PDB entry 1SX5 | X-ray diffraction, 1.50 A resolution | chains A and B of the 6 polymer chains in the assembly

# Chain A (and B)
Molecule: Type II restriction enzyme EcoRV
From: Escherichia coli
Notes: EC 3.1.21.4; chain B of this document is another copy of the same molecule, construct and numbering; everything in this record applies to it too
UniProt: P04390 (T2E5_ECOLI); residues 2-245 here correspond to UniProt positions 1-244 (UniProt number = residue number - 1)
Chain sequence (244 residues; row label = number of the first residue in the row):
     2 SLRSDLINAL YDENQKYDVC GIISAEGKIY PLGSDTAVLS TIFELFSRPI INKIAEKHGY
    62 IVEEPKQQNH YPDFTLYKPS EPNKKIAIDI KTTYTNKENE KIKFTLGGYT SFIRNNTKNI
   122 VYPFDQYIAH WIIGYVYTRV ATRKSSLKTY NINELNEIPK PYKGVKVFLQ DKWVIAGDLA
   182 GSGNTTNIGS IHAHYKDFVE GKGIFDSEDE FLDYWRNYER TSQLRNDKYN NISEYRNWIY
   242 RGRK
Sequence notes: engineered mutation A38 (Lys37 in P04390)
Ion coordination: Mn2+ site 1: E45, D74 (shared with 1 residue of chain D); Mn2+ site 2: E45, D74, I91 (shared with 1 residue of chain D); Mn2+ site 3: H71 (shared with 1 residue of chain F); Mn2+ site 4 near H193 (its only coordinating residue here); Mn2+ site 5: H195, D198

# Interface between chain A and chain B
Contacting residue pairs - 79 pairs, chain A then chain B:
  E14(A) - Y31(B)  hydrogen bond
  Y18(A) - S25(B)
  Y18(A) - E27(B)
  D19(A) - S25(B)
  D19(A) - A26(B)  hydrogen bond (backbone-backbone)
  V20(A) - I23(B)  hydrophobic
  V20(A) - I24(B)
  V20(A) - S25(B)
  C21(A) - I24(B)  hydrogen bond (backbone-backbone)
  C21(A) - S25(B)
  C21(A) - A26(B)
  G22(A) - I23(B)
  G22(A) - I24(B)  hydrogen bond (backbone-backbone)
  I23(A) - V20(B)  hydrophobic
  I23(A) - G22(B)
  I23(A) - I23(B)  hydrophobic
  I23(A) - I43(B)  hydrophobic
  I23(A) - L46(B)  hydrophobic
  I24(A) - V20(B)
  I24(A) - C21(B)  hydrogen bond (backbone-backbone)
  I24(A) - G22(B)  hydrogen bond (backbone-backbone)
  I24(A) - I24(B)  hydrophobic
  I24(A) - I30(B)  hydrophobic
  S25(A) - Y18(B)
  S25(A) - D19(B)
  S25(A) - V20(B)
  S25(A) - C21(B)
  S25(A) - L156(B)
  A26(A) - D19(B)  hydrogen bond (backbone-backbone)
  A26(A) - C21(B)
  A26(A) - L156(B)
  A26(A) - K161(B)
  E27(A) - K17(B)
  E27(A) - Y18(B)
  E27(A) - D19(B)  hydrogen bond (side chain-backbone)
  G28(A) - L156(B)
  Y31(A) - E14(B)  hydrogen bond
  Y31(A) - Y18(B)
  Y31(A) - F47(B)
  Y31(A) - P50(B)  hydrophobic
  P32(A) - R49(B)
  L33(A) - L46(B)  hydrophobic
  G34(A) - L46(B)
  D36(A) - Q69(B)
  T37(A) - Q69(B)  hydrogen bond (backbone-side chain)
  A38(A) - T42(B)
  T42(A) - A38(B)
  T42(A) - T42(B)
  I43(A) - I23(B)
  L46(A) - I23(B)  hydrophobic
  L46(A) - P32(B)
  L46(A) - L33(B)  hydrophobic
  L46(A) - G34(B)
  F47(A) - Y31(B)
  R49(A) - P32(B)
  R49(A) - S147(B)  hydrogen bond (side chain-backbone)
  R49(A) - L148(B)
  P50(A) - Y31(B)  hydrophobic
  P50(A) - L148(B)
  P50(A) - K149(B)
  P50(A) - T150(B)
  N53(A) - L148(B)
  E65(A) - L148(B)
  Q69(A) - S35(B)  hydrogen bond (side chain-backbone)
  Q69(A) - D36(B)
  Q69(A) - T37(B)  hydrogen bond
  Y95(A) - Q69(B)
  S147(A) - R49(B)  hydrogen bond (backbone-side chain)
  L148(A) - R49(B)
  L148(A) - P50(B)
  L148(A) - N53(B)
  T150(A) - P50(B)
  I153(A) - I153(B)  hydrophobic
  L156(A) - I24(B)  hydrophobic
  L156(A) - S25(B)
  L156(A) - A26(B)
  L156(A) - G28(B)
  N185(A) - N185(B)  hydrogen bond (side chain-backbone)
  T186(A) - N185(B)
Also at the interface, not in a pair above, chain A (43 interface residues in all): K29, I30, V39, P66, T143, K149, K161
Also at the interface, not in a pair above, chain B (42 interface residues in all): K29, V39, E65, T186

# In short
Chain A and chain B form an interface of 43 and 42 residues respectively, with 15 hydrogen bonds. Among the
polar pairs are E14(A)-Y31(B), E27(A)-D19(B) and T37(A)-Q69(B). The Mn2+ site 1 is built by E45(A) and D74(A).
E45(A), D74(A) and I91(A) coordinate Mn2+ site 2.
Chain A and chain B are both Type II restriction enzyme EcoRV (Escherichia coli); the structure, K38A EcoRV
bound to cleaved DNA and Mn2+: P1 crystal form, was determined by X-ray diffraction, deposited together with
1STX, 1SUZ and 1SX8.
